Entry 7ZCB (X-ray diffraction, 2.50 A resolution); this record covers chain B.

[Chain B]
Molecule: Pikachurin
Organism: Homo sapiens
UniProt: Q63HQ2 (EGFLA_HUMAN); numbering as in UniProt (aligned over 24-238)
Amino-acid sequence (226 residues; numbered 15 to 240; the number before each row is that of its first residue):
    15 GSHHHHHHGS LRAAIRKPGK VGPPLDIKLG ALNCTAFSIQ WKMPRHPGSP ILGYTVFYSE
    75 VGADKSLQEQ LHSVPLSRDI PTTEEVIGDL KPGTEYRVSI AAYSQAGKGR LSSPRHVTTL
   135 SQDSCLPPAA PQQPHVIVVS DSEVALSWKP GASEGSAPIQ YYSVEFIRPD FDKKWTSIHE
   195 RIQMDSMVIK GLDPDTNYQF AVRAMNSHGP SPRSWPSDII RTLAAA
Unresolved in the structure: 15-33, 76-84, 240
Cystine bridges: Cys-48/Cys-139
Covalently attached groups: N-acetylglucosamine (NAG) linked to Asn-47
Sequence notes: expression tag (15-23, 239-240); conflict Ala-238 (Cys in Q63HQ2)
UniProt features mapped onto this chain:
  - glycosylation: Asn-47 (N-linked (GlcNAc...) asparagine)
Reported in the primary citation:
  - post-translational modification sites: Asn-47

[In short]
Covalently linked N-acetylglucosamine: at Asn-47. The paper reports a modification site at Asn-47.
Chain B is Pikachurin (Homo sapiens); the structure, Human Pikachurin/EGFLAM N-terminal Fibronectin-III (1-2)
domains, was determined by X-ray diffraction, deposited together with 8D1B and 7ZC9.
